PDB entry 8Q9R | X-ray diffraction, 2.25 A resolution | chains B and K of the 5 polymer chains in the assembly

== Chain B ==
Protein: MEF2D protein
Source organism: Homo sapiens
UniProt: Q05BX2 (Q05BX2_HUMAN); residues 1-95 here = UniProt positions 1-95
Sequence (95 residues; each row starts with the number of its first residue):
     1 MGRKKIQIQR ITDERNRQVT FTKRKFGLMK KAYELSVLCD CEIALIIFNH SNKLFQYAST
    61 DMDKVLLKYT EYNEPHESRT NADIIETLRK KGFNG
Not modelled in the structure: 1, 92-95

== Chain K ==
Molecule: MADS box dsDNA: AACTATTTATAAGA
Source organism: DNA molecule
Sequence (14 nucleotides; row label = number of the first residue in the row):
     2 AACTATTTAT AAGA

== Interface between chain B and chain K ==
Residue-residue contacts (17; chain B residue first):
  Gly2(B) with DT11(K), base contact; DA12(K), sugar contact
  Arg3(B) with DA12(K), hydrogen bond to the sugar; DA13(K), sugar contact
  Lys4(B) with DA12(K), sugar contact; DA13(K), sugar contact
  Ile6(B) with DA12(K), phosphate contact; DA13(K), phosphate contact
  Thr20(B) with DA12(K), phosphate contact
  Lys23(B) with DT11(K), phosphate contact; DA12(K), hydrogen bond to the base; DA13(K), base contact
  Arg24(B) with DT11(K), phosphate contact; DA12(K), salt bridge to the phosphate
  Gly27(B) with DT11(K), phosphate contact
  Lys30(B) with DA10(K), salt bridge to the phosphate
  Lys31(B) with DA10(K), sugar contact
Also at the interface, not in a pair above, chain B (11 interface residues in all): Glu34
Also at the interface, not in a pair above, chain K (5 interface residues in all): DG14

== Summary ==
Chain B and chain K form an interface of 11 and 5 residues respectively; the contacts include 2 hydrogen bonds
and 2 salt bridges. Polar pairs include Lys23(B)-DA12(K), Arg3(B)-DA12(K) and Arg24(B)-DA12(K).
Here chain B is MEF2D protein (Homo sapiens) and chain K is MADS box dsDNA: AACTATTTATAAGA (DNA molecule).
Entry 8Q9R (Crystal structure of MADS-box/MEF2D N-terminal domain bound to dsDNA and HDAC9 deacetylase binding
motif) was determined by X-ray diffraction (same publication as 8Q9N, 8PDE, 8Q9P, 8Q9Q and 8C84).
